PDB entry 7KLF | X-ray diffraction, 2.30 A resolution | chains A and T of the 3 polymer chains in the assembly

[Chain A]
Molecule: DNA polymerase IV
From: Sulfolobus solfataricus (strain ATCC 35092 / DSM 1617 / JCM 11322 / P2)
Notes: EC 2.7.7.7
UniProtKB: Q97W02 (DPO4_SULSO); numbering as in UniProt (aligned over 1-341)
Amino-acid sequence (341 residues; numbered 1 to 341; the number before each row is that of its first residue):
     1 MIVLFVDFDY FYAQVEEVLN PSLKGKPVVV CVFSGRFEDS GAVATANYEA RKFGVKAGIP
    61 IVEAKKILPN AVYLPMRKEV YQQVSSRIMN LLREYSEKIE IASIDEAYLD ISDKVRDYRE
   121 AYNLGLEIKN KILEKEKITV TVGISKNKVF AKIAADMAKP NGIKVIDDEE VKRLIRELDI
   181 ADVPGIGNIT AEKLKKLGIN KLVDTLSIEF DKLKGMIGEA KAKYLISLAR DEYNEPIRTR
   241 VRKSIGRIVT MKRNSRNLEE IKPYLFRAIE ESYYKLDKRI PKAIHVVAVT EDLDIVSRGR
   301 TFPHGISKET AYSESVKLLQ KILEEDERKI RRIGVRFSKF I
UniProt features mapped onto this chain:
  - active site: Glu106
  - binding site (Mg(2+)): Asp7, Asp105
  - site: Tyr12 (Substrate discrimination)
  - mutagenesis: Asp105 to Glu106 (Loss of function)
Metal / ion sites: Ca2+ site 1: Asp7, Asp105, Glu106 (together with 2'-deoxycytidine-5'-triphosphate); Ca2+ site 2: Asp7, Phe8, Asp105 (together with 2'-deoxycytidine-5'-triphosphate); Ca2+ site 3: Ala181, Ile186
Ligand contacts: 2'-deoxycytidine-5'-triphosphate (DCP): Asp7, Phe8, Asp9, Tyr10, Phe11, Tyr12, Ala44, Thr45, Tyr48, Arg51, Ala57, Ile104, Asp105, Lys159

[Chain T]
Molecule: 19-nt DNA strand
Sequence (19 nucleotides; numbered 1 to 19; the number before each row is that of its first residue):
     1 CTAACGGAAT CCTTCCCCC

[Chain A / chain T interface]
Residue-residue contacts - 46 pairs, chain A then chain T:
  Val32(A) - DG6(T)  sugar contact
  Val32(A) - DG7(T)  sugar contact
  Ser34(A) - DG6(T)  hydrogen bond to the phosphate
  Gly35(A) - DT2(T)  base contact
  Arg36(A) - DT2(T)  hydrogen bond to the base
  Arg36(A) - DA3(T)  base contact
  Phe37(A) - DT2(T)  base contact
  Phe37(A) - DA3(T)  sugar contact
  Phe37(A) - DA4(T)  phosphate contact
  Phe37(A) - DC5(T)  phosphate contact
  Glu38(A) - DT2(T)  sugar contact
  Gly41(A) - DC5(T)  sugar contact
  Gly41(A) - DG6(T)  phosphate contact
  Ala42(A) - DG6(T)  sugar contact
  Pro60(A) - DC5(T)  base contact
  Glu63(A) - DA4(T)  base contact
  Lys78(A) - DA8(T)  sugar contact
  Gly218(A) - DT13(T)  phosphate contact
  Glu219(A) - DT13(T)  hydrogen bond to the phosphate
  Ala220(A) - DC12(T)  phosphate contact
  Ala220(A) - DT13(T)  hydrogen bond to the phosphate
  Val241(A) - DT10(T)  phosphate contact
  Arg242(A) - DA9(T)  hydrogen bond to the phosphate
  Arg242(A) - DT10(T)  phosphate contact
  Lys243(A) - DT10(T)  hydrogen bond to the phosphate
  Lys243(A) - DC11(T)  salt bridge to the phosphate
  Ser244(A) - DA9(T)  phosphate contact
  Ser244(A) - DT10(T)  hydrogen bond to the phosphate
  Ile245(A) - DA9(T)  phosphate contact
  Gly246(A) - DA8(T)  phosphate contact
  Gly246(A) - DA9(T)  hydrogen bond to the phosphate
  Arg247(A) - DG7(T)  hydrogen bond to the phosphate
  Arg247(A) - DA8(T)  salt bridge to the phosphate
  Ile248(A) - DG7(T)  sugar contact
  Ile248(A) - DA8(T)  hydrogen bond to the phosphate
  Thr250(A) - DG6(T)  phosphate contact
  Thr250(A) - DG7(T)  hydrogen bond to the phosphate
  Lys252(A) - DC1(T)  base contact
  Lys252(A) - DA3(T)  hydrogen bond to the base
  Arg253(A) - DA3(T)  base contact
  Lys275(A) - DA8(T)  salt bridge to the phosphate
  Arg331(A) - DC5(T)  salt bridge to the phosphate
  Arg331(A) - DG6(T)  salt bridge to the phosphate
  Arg332(A) - DC5(T)  phosphate contact
  Arg332(A) - DG6(T)  salt bridge to the phosphate
  Arg332(A) - DG7(T)  salt bridge to the phosphate
Interface residues without a listed pair, chain A (33 interface residues in all): Phe33, Ser40, Ala44, Gly58, Met76

[Overview]
Chain A and chain T form an interface of 33 and 13 residues respectively, with 12 hydrogen bonds and 7 salt
bridges. Among the polar pairs are Arg36(A)-DT2(T), Lys252(A)-DA3(T) and Ser34(A)-DG6(T). Chain A binds
2'-deoxycytidine-5'-triphosphate.
Here chain A is DNA polymerase IV (Sulfolobus solfataricus (strain ATCC 35092 / DSM 1617 / JCM 11322 / P2))
and chain T is a 19-nt DNA strand. Entry 7KLF (Ternary structure of Dpo4 bound to G in the template base
paired with incoming dCTP) was determined by X-ray diffraction.
